Entry 5VHS (electron microscopy, 8.80 A resolution (very low resolution: no residue pairs are listed; an interface is given only as per-side residue counts)); this record covers chains C and D of the 18 polymer chains in the assembly.

== Chain C ==
Name: 26S proteasome regulatory subunit 8
Source organism: Homo sapiens
UniProtKB: P62195 (PRS8_HUMAN); residue numbers follow UniProt; this construct covers 11-395
Amino-acid sequence (385 residues; each row starts with the number of its first residue):
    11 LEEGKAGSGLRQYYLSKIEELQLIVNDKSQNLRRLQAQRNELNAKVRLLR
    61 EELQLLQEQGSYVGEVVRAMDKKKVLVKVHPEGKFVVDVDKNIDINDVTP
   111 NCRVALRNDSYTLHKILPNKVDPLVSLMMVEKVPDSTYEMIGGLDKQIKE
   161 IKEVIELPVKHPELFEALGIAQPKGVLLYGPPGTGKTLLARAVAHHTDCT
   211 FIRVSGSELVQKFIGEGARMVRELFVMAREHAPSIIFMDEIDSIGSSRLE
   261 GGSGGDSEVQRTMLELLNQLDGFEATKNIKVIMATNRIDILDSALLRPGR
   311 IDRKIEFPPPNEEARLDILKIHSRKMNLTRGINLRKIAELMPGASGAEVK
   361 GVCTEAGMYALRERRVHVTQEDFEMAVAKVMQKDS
Disordered / not traced: 129-153, 172-181, 395

== Chain D ==
Name: 26S proteasome regulatory subunit 6B
Source organism: Homo sapiens
UniProtKB: P43686 (PRS6B_HUMAN); residues 39-406 here = UniProt positions 39-406
Amino-acid sequence (368 residues; each row starts with the number of its first residue):
    39 DLYSRYKKLQQELEFLEVQEEYIKDEQKNLKKEFLHAQEEVKRIQSIPLV
    89 IGQFLEAVDQNTAIVGSTTGSNYYVRILSTIDRELLKPNASVALHKHSNA
   139 LVDVLPPEADSSIMMLTSDQKPDVMYADIGGMDIQKQEVREAVELPLTHF
   189 ELYKQIGIDPPRGVLMYGPPGCGKTMLAKAVAHHTTAAFIRVVGSEFVQK
   239 YLGEGPRMVRDVFRLAKENAPAIIFIDEIDAIATKRFDAQTGADREVQRI
   289 LLELLNQMDGFDQNVNVKVIMATNRADTLDPALLRPGRLDRKIEFPLPDR
   339 RQKRLIFSTITSKMNLSEEVDLEDYVARPDKISGADINSICQESGMLAVR
   389 ENRYIVLAKDFEKAYKTV
Disordered / not traced: 146-171, 188-197

== How chain C and chain D interact ==
At this resolution (9 A) residue pairs are not listed: 41 residues of chain C and 44 of chain D lie at the interface.

== Overview ==
41 residues of chain C and 44 residues of chain D are in contact.
Chain C is 26S proteasome regulatory subunit 8 and chain D is 26S proteasome regulatory subunit 6B, both from
Homo sapiens; the structure, Conformational Landscape of the p28-Bound Human Proteasome Regulatory Particle,
was determined by electron microscopy together with 5VGZ, 5VHF, 5VHH, 5VHI, 5VHJ, 5VHM and 5 further entries
from the same study.
